PDB entry 6N7X | electron microscopy, 3.60 A resolution | chains P and R of the 16 polymer chains in the assembly

== Chain P ==
Protein: Small nuclear ribonucleoprotein F
From: Saccharomyces cerevisiae (strain ATCC 204508 / S288c)
Reference sequence: P54999 (RUXF_YEAST); numbering as in UniProt (aligned over 1-86)
Chain sequence (86 residues; row label = number of the first residue in the row):
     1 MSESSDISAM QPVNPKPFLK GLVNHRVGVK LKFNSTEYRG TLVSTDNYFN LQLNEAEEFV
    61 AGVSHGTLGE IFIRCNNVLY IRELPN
Unresolved in the structure: 1-11, 61-64, 84-86

== Chain R ==
Molecule: U1 snRNA
From: Saccharomyces cerevisiae S288c
Sequence (568 nucleotides; each row starts with the number of its first residue):
     1 AUACUUACCU UAAGAUAUCA GAGGAGAUCA AGAAGUCCUA CUGAUCAAAC AUGCGCUUCC
    61 AAUAGUAGAA GGACGUUAAG CAUUUAUCAU UGAACUAUAA UUGUUCAUUG AAGUCAUUGA
   121 UGCAAACUCC UUGGUCACAC ACACAUACGG CGCGGAAGGC GUGUUUGCUG ACGUUUCCAU
   181 UCCCUUGUUU CAAUCAUUGG UUAAUCCCUU GAUUCCUUUG GGGAUUUUUG GGUUAAACUG
   241 AUUUUUGGGG CCCUUUGUUU CUUCUGCCUG GAGAAGUUUG ACACCAAAUU CAAAUUGGUG
   301 UUAGGGGAGC UGGGGCCUUU CAAAAGAGAG CUUUGUAGAG GCAUUCUUUU UGACUACUUU
   361 UCUCUAGCGU GCCAUUUUAG UUUUUGACGG CAGAUUCGAA UGAACUUAAG UUUAUGAUGA
   421 AGGUAUGGCU GUUGAGAUUA UUUGGUCGGG AUUGUAGUUU GAAGAUGUGC UCUUUUGAGC
   481 AGUCUCAACU UUGCUCGUUC CCGUUAUGGG AAAAAUUUUG GAAGGUCUUG GUAGGAACGG
   541 GUGGAUCUUA UAAUUUUUGA UUUAUUUU
Unresolved in the structure: 1-10, 26-32, 40, 98-102, 143-148, 176, 203-235, 290-293, 326-515, 566-568

== How chain P and chain R interact ==
Residue-residue contacts - 11 pairs, chain P then chain R:
  Lys32(P) with A560(R), base contact
  Phe33(P) with A560(R), base contact
  Asn47(P) with A553(R), hydrogen bond to the base
  Tyr48(P) with A552(R), base contact; A553(R), hydrogen bond to the phosphate
  Phe49(P) with A553(R), base contact
  Asn50(P) with A552(R), base contact
  Arg74(P) with A552(R), base contact; U558(R), hydrogen bond to the phosphate; G559(R), salt bridge to the phosphate
  Asn76(P) with G559(R), sugar contact
Other interface residues (no listed pair), chain P (9 interface residues in all): Cys75
Other interface residues (no listed pair), chain R (6 interface residues in all): U551

== In short ==
The interface between chain P and chain R involves 9 residues on one side and 6 on the other; the contacts
include 3 hydrogen bonds and 1 salt bridge. Polar pairs include Asn47(P)-A553(R), Tyr48(P)-A553(R) and
Arg74(P)-U558(R).
Here chain P is Small nuclear ribonucleoprotein F (Saccharomyces cerevisiae (strain ATCC 204508 / S288c)) and
chain R is U1 snRNA (Saccharomyces cerevisiae S288c). Entry 6N7X (S. cerevisiae U1 snRNP) was determined by
electron microscopy.
